PDB entry 7QUP | electron microscopy, 3.80 A resolution | chains 3B and 3C of the 65 polymer chains in the assembly

Chain 3B:
Protein: Tubulin beta-1 chain
Source organism: Drosophila melanogaster
UniProtKB: Q24560 (TBB1_DROME); residue numbers follow UniProt; this construct covers 2-426
Sequence (425 residues; row label = number of the first residue in the row):
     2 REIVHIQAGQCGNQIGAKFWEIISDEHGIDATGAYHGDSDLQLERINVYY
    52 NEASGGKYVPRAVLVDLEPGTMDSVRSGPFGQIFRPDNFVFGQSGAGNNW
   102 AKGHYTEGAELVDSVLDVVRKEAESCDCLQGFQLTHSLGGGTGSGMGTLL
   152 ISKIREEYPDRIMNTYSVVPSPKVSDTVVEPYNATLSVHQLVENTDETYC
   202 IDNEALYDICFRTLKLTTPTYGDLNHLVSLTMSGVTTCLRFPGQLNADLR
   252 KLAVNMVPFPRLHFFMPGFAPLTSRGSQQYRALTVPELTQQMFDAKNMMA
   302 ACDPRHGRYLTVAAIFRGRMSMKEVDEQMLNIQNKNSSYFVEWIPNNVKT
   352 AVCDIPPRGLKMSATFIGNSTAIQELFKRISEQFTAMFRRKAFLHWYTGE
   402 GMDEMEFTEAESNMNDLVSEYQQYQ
Residues lining bound ligands: GDP (guanosine-5'-diphosphate): Gly10, Gln11, Cys12, Gln15, Asn99, Ser138, Gly140, Gly141, Gly142, Thr143, Gly144, Glu181, Asn204, Tyr222, Asn226
Curated features (UniProtKB/Swiss-Prot):
  - binding site (GTP): Gln11, Glu69, Ser138, Gly142, Thr143, Gly144, Asn204, Asn226
  - binding site (Mg(2+)): Glu69
  - modified residue (Phosphoserine): Ser40, Ser339

Chain 3C:
Protein: Tubulin alpha-1 chain
Source organism: Drosophila melanogaster
UniProtKB: P06603 (TBA1_DROME); numbering as in UniProt (aligned over 1-436)
Sequence (475 residues; numbered -24 to 450; the number before each row is that of its first residue; numbers below 1 keep their minus sign (Met-24 is residue -24)):
   -24 MHHHHHHEDQVDPRLIDGKGGGGRPMRECISIHVGQAGVQIGNACWELYC
    26 LEHGIQPDGQMPSDKTVGGGDDSFNTFFSETGAGKHVPRAVFVDLEPTVV
    76 DEVRTGTYRQLFHPEQLITGKEDAANNYARGHYTIGKEIVDLVLDRIRKL
   126 ADQCTGLQGFLIFHSFGGGTGSGFTSLLMERLSVDYGKKSKLEFAIYPAP
   176 QVSTAVVEPYNSILTTHTTLEHSDCAFMVDNEAIYDICRRNLDIERPTYT
   226 NLNRLIGQIVSSITASLRFDGALNVDLTEFQTNLVPYPRIHFPLVTYAPV
   276 ISAEKAYHEQLSVAEITNACFEPANQMVKCDPRHGKYMACCMLYRGDVVP
   326 KDVNAAIATIKTKRTIQFVDWCPTGFKVGINYQPPTVVPGGDLAKVQRAV
   376 CMLSNTTAIAEAWARLDHKFDLMYAKRAFVHWYVGEGMEEGEFSEAREDL
   426 AALEKDYEEVGMDSGDGEGEGAEEY
Not modelled in the structure: -24 to 1, 38-46, 437-450
Sequence notes: initiating methionine (-24); expression tag (-23 to 0, 437-450)
Residues lining bound ligands: GTP (guanosine-5'-triphosphate): Gly10, Gln11, Ala12, Gln15, Asp69, Asp98, Asn101, Ser140, Gly142, Gly143, Thr145, Gly146, Thr179, Glu183, Asn206, Tyr224, Asn228
Curated features (UniProtKB/Swiss-Prot):
  - active site: Glu254
  - binding site (GTP): Gln11, Glu71, Ser140, Gly144, Thr145, Thr179, Asn206, Asn228
  - binding site (Mg(2+)): Glu71
  - modified residue: Lys40 (N6-acetyllysine)
  - mutagenesis: Lys40 (K40Q: Mimics constitutively Lys-40-acetylated alpha-tubulin. Rescues egg chamber fusion phenotype of mutants lacking lky/alpha-tubulin N-acetyltransferase 2; K40R/A: Non-acetylateable ...)

Interface between chain 3B and chain 3C:
Pairs across the interface (42; chain 3B residue first):
  Gln11(3B) with Ala247(3C), hydrogen bond (side chain-backbone)
  Thr72(3B) with Asn249(3C)
  Gly98(3B) with Glu254(3C); Thr257(3C)
  Asn99(3B) with Glu254(3C); Asn258(3C); Lys352(3C)
  Asn100(3B) with Thr257(3C)
  Val175(3B) with Asn329(3C)
  Ser176(3B) with Thr349(3C), hydrogen bond
  Asp177(3B) with Phe351(3C); Lys352(3C); Val353(3C)
  Thr178(3B) with Asn258(3C); Thr349(3C); Phe351(3C)
  Val179(3B) with Asn258(3C); Thr349(3C); Gly350(3C)
  Val180(3B) with Asn258(3C)
  Tyr208(3B) with Asn329(3C)
  Thr218(3B) with Lys326(3C)
  Thr219(3B) with Lys326(3C)
  Pro220(3B) with Lys326(3C)
  Thr221(3B) with Val324(3C)
  Gln384(3B) with Pro348(3C)
  Ala387(3B) with Trp346(3C)
  Met388(3B) with Trp346(3C); Pro348(3C)
  Arg391(3B) with Tyr262(3C)
  Ala393(3B) with Trp346(3C), hydrophobic
  Phe394(3B) with Thr257(3C); Asn258(3C); Pro261(3C), hydrogen bond (backbone-backbone); Trp346(3C), hydrophobic
  His396(3B) with Val260(3C); Pro261(3C), hydrogen bond (side chain-backbone); Tyr262(3C); Pro263(3C)
  Trp397(3B) with Gln256(3C); Thr257(3C); Val260(3C), hydrogen bond (side chain-backbone)
Interface residues without a listed pair, chain 3B (28 interface residues in all): Glu69, Lys103, Tyr222, Lys392
Interface residues without a listed pair, chain 3C (25 interface residues in all): Arg2, Leu248, Thr253, Leu259, Pro325

Overview:
The interface between chain 3B and chain 3C involves 28 residues on one side and 25 on the other; the contacts
include 5 hydrogen bonds. Polar contacts include Gln11(3B)-Ala247(3C), Ser176(3B)-Thr349(3C) and
His396(3B)-Pro261(3C). Bound to chain 3B: GDP. Ligands of chain 3C: GTP.
Chain 3B is Tubulin beta-1 chain and chain 3C is Tubulin alpha-1 chain, both from Drosophila melanogaster; the
structure, D. melanogaster 13-protofilament microtubule, was determined by electron microscopy together with
7QUC, 7QUD and 7QUQ from the same study.
